Entry 5VQ4 (X-ray diffraction, 2.30 A resolution); this record covers chains B and D of the 4 polymer chains in the assembly.

== Chain B (and D) ==
Name: Nitrogenase molybdenum-iron protein beta chain
Organism: Azotobacter vinelandii
Notes: EC 1.18.6.1; chain D of this document is another copy of the same molecule, construct and numbering; everything in this record applies to it too
UniProt: P07329 (NIFK_AZOVI); residue numbers follow UniProt; this construct covers 1-523
Sequence (523 residues; numbered 1 to 523; the number before each row is that of its first residue):
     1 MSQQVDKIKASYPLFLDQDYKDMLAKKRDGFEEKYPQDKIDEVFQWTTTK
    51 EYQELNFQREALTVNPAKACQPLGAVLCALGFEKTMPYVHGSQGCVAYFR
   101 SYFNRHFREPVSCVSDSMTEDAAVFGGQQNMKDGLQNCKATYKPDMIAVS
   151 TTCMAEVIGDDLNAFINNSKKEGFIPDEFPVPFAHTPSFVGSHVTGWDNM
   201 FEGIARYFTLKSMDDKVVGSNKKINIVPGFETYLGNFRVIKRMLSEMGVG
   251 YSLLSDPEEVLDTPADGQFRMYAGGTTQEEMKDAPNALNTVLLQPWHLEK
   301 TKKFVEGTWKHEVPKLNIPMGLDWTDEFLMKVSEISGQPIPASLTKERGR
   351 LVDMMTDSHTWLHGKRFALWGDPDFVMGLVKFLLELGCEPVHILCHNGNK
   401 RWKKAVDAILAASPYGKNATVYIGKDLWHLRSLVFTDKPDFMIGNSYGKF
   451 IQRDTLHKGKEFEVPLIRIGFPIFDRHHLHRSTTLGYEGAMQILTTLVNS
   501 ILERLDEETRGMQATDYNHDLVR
Not modelled in the structure: 1
Bound ions: fe(8)-S(7) cluster Fe: Cys70, Cys95, Cys153, Ser188 (shared with 3 residues of chain A); Fe ion site 1: Arg108, Glu109 (shared with Asp353(D), Asp357(D) of chain D); Fe ion site 2: Asp353, Asp357 (shared with Arg108(D), Glu109(D) of chain D)
Ligand contacts: fe(8)-S(7) cluster (CLF): Cys70, Pro72, Ser92, Gly94, Cys95, Tyr98, Phe99, Thr152, Cys153, Ser188
UniProt features mapped onto this chain:
  - binding site ([8Fe-7S] cluster): Cys70, Cys95, Cys153, Ser188

== Interface between chain B and chain D ==
Contacting residue pairs (123):
  Ser11(B) - Tyr517(D)  hydrogen bond (backbone-side chain)
  Ser11(B) - Asn518(D)  hydrogen bond
  Tyr12(B) - Leu505(D)  hydrophobic
  Tyr12(B) - Glu508(D)  hydrogen bond
  Tyr12(B) - Tyr517(D)
  Tyr12(B) - Asn518(D)
  Phe15(B) - Tyr517(D)
  Leu16(B) - Ala514(D)
  Lys34(B) - Gln513(D)  hydrogen bond
  Gln37(B) - Gln513(D)  hydrogen bond
  Arg105(B) - Val522(D)
  Arg108(B) - Asp357(D)
  Arg108(B) - Arg523(D)  hydrogen bond (side chain-backbone)
  Glu109(B) - Asp353(D)
  Arg238(B) - Arg350(D)
  Glu259(B) - Lys346(D)  salt bridge
  Glu259(B) - Arg350(D)  salt bridge
  Asp262(B) - Arg350(D)  salt bridge
  Pro264(B) - Gly349(D)
  Ala265(B) - Gly349(D)  hydrogen bond (backbone-backbone)
  Ala265(B) - Val352(D)
  Ala265(B) - Asp353(D)
  Lys346(B) - Glu259(D)  salt bridge
  Gly349(B) - Pro264(D)
  Gly349(B) - Ala265(D)  hydrogen bond (backbone-backbone)
  Arg350(B) - Arg238(D)
  Arg350(B) - Glu259(D)  salt bridge
  Arg350(B) - Asp262(D)  salt bridge
  Val352(B) - Ala265(D)
  Asp353(B) - Glu109(D)
  Asp353(B) - Ala265(D)
  Met354(B) - His478(D)  hydrogen bond (backbone-side chain)
  Met354(B) - Arg481(D)
  Asp357(B) - Arg108(D)
  Asp357(B) - His477(D)
  Asp357(B) - His478(D)
  Ser358(B) - His477(D)  hydrogen bond
  Ser358(B) - His478(D)  hydrogen bond
  Trp361(B) - His477(D)
  Ser446(B) - Leu521(D)
  Tyr447(B) - Leu521(D)  hydrophobic
  Lys449(B) - Asp506(D)  salt bridge
  Lys449(B) - His519(D)
  Lys449(B) - Asp520(D)  hydrogen bond (side chain-backbone)
  Phe450(B) - His519(D)
  Gln452(B) - Arg510(D)
  Arg453(B) - Arg510(D)
  Arg453(B) - Met512(D)
  Arg453(B) - Asp516(D)
  Asp454(B) - Met512(D)
  Leu456(B) - Arg510(D)
  His457(B) - Met512(D)
  Glu463(B) - Arg510(D)  salt bridge
  Arg468(B) - Asp506(D)  salt bridge
  Phe474(B) - Leu521(D)
  Phe474(B) - Val522(D)
  Phe474(B) - Arg523(D)  hydrogen bond (backbone-backbone)
  Asp475(B) - Leu502(D)
  Asp475(B) - Asp506(D)
  Asp475(B) - Leu521(D)
  Arg476(B) - Asn499(D)
  Arg476(B) - Leu502(D)
  Arg476(B) - Glu503(D)
  Arg476(B) - Asp506(D)  salt bridge
  His477(B) - Asp357(D)
  His477(B) - Ser358(D)  hydrogen bond
  His477(B) - Trp361(D)
  His477(B) - Thr495(D)
  His477(B) - Val498(D)
  His477(B) - Asn499(D)
  His477(B) - Leu502(D)
  His477(B) - Arg523(D)  hydrogen bond (side chain-backbone)
  His478(B) - Met354(D)
  His478(B) - Asp357(D)
  His478(B) - Ser358(D)  hydrogen bond
  His478(B) - Leu494(D)
  His478(B) - Thr495(D)
  Leu479(B) - Asn499(D)
  Arg481(B) - Met354(D)
  Met491(B) - Arg481(D)
  Leu494(B) - His478(D)
  Thr495(B) - His477(D)
  Thr495(B) - His478(D)
  Val498(B) - His477(D)
  Asn499(B) - Arg476(D)
  Asn499(B) - His477(D)  hydrogen bond (side chain-backbone)
  Asn499(B) - Leu479(D)
  Leu502(B) - Asp475(D)
  Leu502(B) - His477(D)
  Glu503(B) - Arg476(D)
  Glu503(B) - Glu503(D)
  Asp506(B) - Lys449(D)  salt bridge
  Asp506(B) - Arg468(D)  salt bridge
  Asp506(B) - Asp475(D)
  Asp506(B) - Arg476(D)  salt bridge
  Glu508(B) - Tyr12(D)  hydrogen bond
  Arg510(B) - Gln452(D)
  Arg510(B) - Arg453(D)
  Arg510(B) - Leu456(D)
  Arg510(B) - Glu463(D)
  Met512(B) - Arg453(D)
  Met512(B) - Asp454(D)
  Met512(B) - His457(D)
  Gln513(B) - Lys34(D)  hydrogen bond
  Gln513(B) - Gln37(D)  hydrogen bond
  Ala514(B) - Leu16(D)
  Asp516(B) - Arg453(D)
  Tyr517(B) - Ser11(D)  hydrogen bond (side chain-backbone)
  Tyr517(B) - Tyr12(D)
  Tyr517(B) - Phe15(D)
  Asn518(B) - Ser11(D)  hydrogen bond
  Asn518(B) - Tyr12(D)
  His519(B) - Lys449(D)
  His519(B) - Phe450(D)
  Asp520(B) - Lys449(D)  hydrogen bond (backbone-side chain)
  Leu521(B) - Ser446(D)
  Leu521(B) - Tyr447(D)  hydrophobic
  Leu521(B) - Phe474(D)
  Leu521(B) - Asp475(D)
  Val522(B) - Phe474(D)
  Arg523(B) - Arg108(D)  hydrogen bond (backbone-side chain)
  Arg523(B) - Phe474(D)  hydrogen bond (backbone-backbone)
  Arg523(B) - His477(D)  hydrogen bond (backbone-side chain)
Also at the interface, not in a pair above, chain B (67 interface residues in all): Pro13, Thr263, Leu505, Thr509, Thr515
Also at the interface, not in a pair above, chain D (67 interface residues in all): Pro13, Arg105, Thr263, Met491, Thr509, Thr515

== Overview ==
Chain B and chain D each contribute 67 residues to their interface, with 26 hydrogen bonds and 13 salt
bridges. Polar contacts include Glu259(B)-Lys346(D), Glu259(B)-Arg350(D) and Asp262(B)-Arg350(D). Chain B
binds fe(8)-S(7) cluster. Curated annotation (UniProt) lists 4 [8Fe-7S] cluster-binding residues on chain B.
Chain B and chain D are both Nitrogenase molybdenum-iron protein beta chain (Azotobacter vinelandii); the
structure, Nitrogenase Av1 at pH 5, was determined by X-ray diffraction together with 5VPW and 5VQ3 from the
same study.
